PDB entry 4H0E | X-ray diffraction, 1.97 A resolution | chains A and T of the 4 polymer chains in the assembly

[Chain A]
Name: Arabinose metabolism transcriptional repressor
Source organism: Bacillus Subtilis
Notes: fragment: N-terminus domain
Reference sequence: P96711 (ARAR_BACSU); residue numbers follow UniProt; this construct covers 1-68
Amino-acid sequence (88 residues; each row starts with the number of its first residue; numbers below 1 keep their minus sign (Met-19 is residue -19)):
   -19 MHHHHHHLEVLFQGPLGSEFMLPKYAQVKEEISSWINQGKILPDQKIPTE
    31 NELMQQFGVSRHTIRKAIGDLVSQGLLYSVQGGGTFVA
Disordered / not traced: -19 to -2
Sequence notes: expression tag (-19 to 0)
Metal / ion sites: Ca2+: Gly62 (shared with DT20(T) of chain T; 1 residue of chain U)
UniProt features mapped onto this chain:
  - DNA-binding region: Glu30 to Gly49 (H-T-H motif)
What the authors report for this chain:
  - binding site for the 21-nt DNA strand: Gln61
  - binding site for the 21-nt DNA strand (chain T): Gln61
  - mutagenesis - E30A, H42A: decreased binding to ORA1 (citing earlier work)

[Chain T]
Molecule: 21-nt DNA strand
Sequence (21 nucleotides; numbered 1 to 21; the number before each row is that of its first residue):
     1 TATAAAATGTACGGACAAATT
Metal / ion sites: Ca2+: DT20 (shared with Gly62(A) of chain A; 1 residue of chain U)

[How chain A and chain T interact]
Residue-residue contacts (21; chain A residue first):
  Pro3(A) - DT10(T)  phosphate contact
  Pro3(A) - DA11(T)  phosphate contact
  Lys4(A) - DA11(T)  hydrogen bond to the phosphate
  Lys4(A) - DC12(T)  salt bridge to the phosphate
  Tyr5(A) - DT10(T)  hydrogen bond to the phosphate
  Tyr5(A) - DA11(T)  hydrogen bond to the phosphate
  Val39(A) - DC12(T)  phosphate contact
  Ser40(A) - DC12(T)  hydrogen bond to the phosphate
  Ser40(A) - DG13(T)  phosphate contact
  His42(A) - DA11(T)  base contact
  His42(A) - DC12(T)  hydrogen bond to the base
  Thr43(A) - DA11(T)  sugar contact
  Thr43(A) - DC12(T)  hydrogen bond to the phosphate
  Val60(A) - DT20(T)  sugar contact
  Gln61(A) - DA17(T)  base contact
  Gln61(A) - DA18(T)  hydrogen bond to the base
  Gln61(A) - DA19(T)  sugar contact
  Gln61(A) - DT20(T)  sugar contact
  Gly62(A) - DA19(T)  base contact
  Gly62(A) - DT20(T)  sugar contact
  Gly63(A) - DT20(T)  phosphate contact
Other interface residues (no listed pair), chain A (14 interface residues in all): Gly38, Arg41, Lys46
Other interface residues (no listed pair), chain T (10 interface residues in all): DA15, DT21

[In short]
Chain A and chain T form an interface of 14 and 10 residues respectively; the contacts include 7 hydrogen
bonds and 1 salt bridge. Polar pairs include His42(A)-DC12(T), Gln61(A)-DA18(T) and Lys4(A)-DA11(T). From the
paper: a binding site for the 21-nt DNA strand at Gln61(A); E30A and H42A of chain A reduce binding to ORA1.
Chain A is Arabinose metabolism transcriptional repressor (Bacillus Subtilis) and chain T is a 21-nt DNA
strand; the structure, Crystal Structure of mutant ORR3 in complex with NTD of AraR, was determined by X-ray
diffraction, deposited together with 4EGY and 4EGZ.
